Entry 9BE8 (electron microscopy, 4.14 A resolution (low resolution: residue-level contacts below are approximate; hydrogen-bond / salt-bridge calls are withheld)); this record covers chains I and O of the 6 polymer chains in the assembly.

[Chain I (and O)]
Name: Transcription attenuation protein MtrB
Organism: Halalkalibacterium halodurans
Notes: chain O of this document is another copy of the same molecule, construct and numbering; everything in this record applies to it too
UniProtKB: Q9KCC6 (MTRB_HALH5); the construct has insertions or renumbered stretches relative to UniProt, so the offset changes along the chain: 1-76 = UniProt 1-76; 87-162 = UniProt 1-76
Chain sequence (168 residues; each row starts with the number of its first residue):
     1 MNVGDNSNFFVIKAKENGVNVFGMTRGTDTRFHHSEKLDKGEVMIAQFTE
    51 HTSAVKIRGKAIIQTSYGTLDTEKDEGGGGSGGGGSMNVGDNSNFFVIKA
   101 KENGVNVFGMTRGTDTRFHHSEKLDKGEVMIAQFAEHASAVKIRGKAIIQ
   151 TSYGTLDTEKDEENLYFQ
Not modelled in the structure: 1-7, 76-93, 160-168
Construct notes: linker (77-86); engineered mutation A135 (Thr49 in Q9KCC6), A138 (Thr52 in Q9KCC6); expression tag (163-168)
Residues lining bound ligands:
  - tryptophan (TRP), molecule 1: F10, V21, E36, A46, Q47, T49, H51, T52, V55
  - tryptophan (TRP), molecule 2: M110, T111, R112, G113, D115, S139, A140
Reported in the primary citation:
  - mutagenesis - T49A/T52A: decreased binding to tryptophan

[Interface between chain I and chain O]
Pairs across the interface - 26 pairs, chain I then chain O:
  N8(I) - Y153(O)
  F9(I) - N94(O)
  F9(I) - Y153(O)
  K13(I) - L156(O)
  K13(I) - D157(O)
  K13(I) - T158(O)
  H34(I) - T114(O)
  K37(I) - K142(O)
  G41(I) - T158(O)
  E42(I) - I143(O)
  E42(I) - R144(O)
  V43(I) - I143(O)
  M44(I) - V141(O)
  M44(I) - K142(O)
  I45(I) - F134(O)
  I45(I) - A140(O)
  I45(I) - V141(O)
  A46(I) - S139(O)
  A46(I) - A140(O)
  Q47(I) - F134(O)
  Q47(I) - S139(O)
  T49(I) - R112(O)
  H51(I) - G113(O)
  H51(I) - T114(O)
  Q64(I) - L156(O)
  S66(I) - Y153(O)
Also at the interface, not in a pair above, chain I (21 interface residues in all): F10, V11, E36, L38, T65
Also at the interface, not in a pair above, chain O (21 interface residues in all): F96, M110, G145, I149, T151, S152

[Overview]
The chain I/chain O interface involves 21 residues from each chain. Ligands of chain I: tryptophan. From the
paper: T49A/T52A of chain I reduce binding to tryptophan.
Both chains are Transcription attenuation protein MtrB (Halalkalibacterium halodurans). Entry 9BE8
(Alkalihalobacillus halodurans (Aha) trp RNA binding attenuation protein (TRAP) mutant T49A/T52A dTRAP with
Trp) was determined by electron microscopy together with 9BDS and 9BE7 from the same study.
